Entry 5OQA (X-ray diffraction, 1.53 A resolution); this record covers chain A.

# Chain A
Molecule: Green to red photoconvertible GFP-like protein EosFP
Organism: Lobophyllia hemprichii
UniProt: Q5S6Z9 (Q5S6Z9_LOBHE); aligned to UniProt positions 1-226 over residues 1-226
Amino-acid sequence (224 residues; numbered 1 to 226; 2 numbers in that range are skipped by the numbering (no residue carries them; nothing is unmodelled there); the number before each row is that of its first residue):
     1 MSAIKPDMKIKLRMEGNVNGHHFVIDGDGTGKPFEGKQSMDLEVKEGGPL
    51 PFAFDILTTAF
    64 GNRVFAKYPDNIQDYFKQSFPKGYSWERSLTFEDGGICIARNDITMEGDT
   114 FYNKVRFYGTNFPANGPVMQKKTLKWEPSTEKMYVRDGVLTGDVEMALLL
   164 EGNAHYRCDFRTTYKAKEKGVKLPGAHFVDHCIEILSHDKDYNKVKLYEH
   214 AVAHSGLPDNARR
Unresolved in the structure: 1, 220-226
Construct notes: engineered mutation Lys11 (Asn in Q5S6Z9), Lys70 (Glu in Q5S6Z9), Asn74 (His in Q5S6Z9), Tyr121 (His in Q5S6Z9), Thr123 (Val in Q5S6Z9), Val157 (Ile in Q5S6Z9), Glu158 (Thr in Q5S6Z9), Ala189 (Tyr in Q5S6Z9); chromophore (64, 64, 64)
Modified residues: Gly64 (chromophore; VYA)
Covalent attachments: covalent link Phe61-Gly64
What the authors report for this chain:
  - conformationally variable residues (side-chain flip): Ser142, His194

# In short
The paper reports conformational variability at Ser142 and His194.
Chain A is Green to red photoconvertible GFP-like protein EosFP (Lobophyllia hemprichii); the structure, XFEL
structure of the off state of a reversibly photoswitching fluorescent protein, was determined by X-ray
diffraction together with 5OOZ, 5OQ9 and 5OQE from the same study.
